PDB entry 1G20 | X-ray diffraction, 2.20 A resolution | chains A and E of the 8 polymer chains in the assembly

== Chain A ==
Name: Nitrogenase molybdenum-iron protein alpha chain
Source organism: Azotobacter vinelandii
Notes: EC 1.18.6.1
Reference sequence: P07328 (NIFD_AZOVI); aligned to UniProt positions 1-492 over residues 1-492 (the alignment contains insertions or deletions, so no single offset holds)
Chain sequence (492 residues; each row starts with the number of its first residue):
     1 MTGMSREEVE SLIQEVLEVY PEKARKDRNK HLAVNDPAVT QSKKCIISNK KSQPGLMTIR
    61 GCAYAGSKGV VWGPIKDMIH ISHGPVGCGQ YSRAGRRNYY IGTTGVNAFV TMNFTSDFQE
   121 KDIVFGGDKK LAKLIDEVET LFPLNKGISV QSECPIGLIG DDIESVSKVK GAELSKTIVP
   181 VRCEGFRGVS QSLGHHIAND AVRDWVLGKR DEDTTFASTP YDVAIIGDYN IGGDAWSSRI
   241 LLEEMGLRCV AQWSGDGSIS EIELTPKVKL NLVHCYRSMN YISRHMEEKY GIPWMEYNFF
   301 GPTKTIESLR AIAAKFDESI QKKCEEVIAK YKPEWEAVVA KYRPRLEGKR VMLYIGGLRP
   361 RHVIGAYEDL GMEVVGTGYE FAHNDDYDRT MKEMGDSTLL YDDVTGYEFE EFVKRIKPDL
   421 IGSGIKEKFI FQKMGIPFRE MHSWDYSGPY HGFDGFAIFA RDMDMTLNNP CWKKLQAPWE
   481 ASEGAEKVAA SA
Not modelled in the structure: 1-4, 481-492
UniProt features mapped onto this chain:
  - binding site ([8Fe-7S] cluster): C62, C88, C154
  - binding site ([7Fe-Mo-9S-C-homocitryl] cluster): C275, H442
Ion coordination: fe(8)-S(7) cluster Fe: C62, C88, C154 (shared with 4 residues of chain B); fe-mo-s cluster Fe near C275 (its only coordinating residue here)
Small-molecule neighbours:
  - fe-mo-s cluster (CFM): V70, R96, Q191, H195, Y229, I231, C275, R277, S278, I355, G356, G357, L358, R359, P360, E380, F381, H442
  - fe(8)-S(7) cluster (CLF): C62, Y64, P85, V86, G87, C88, Y91, E153, C154, G185
  - 3-hydroxy-3-carboxy-adipic acid (HCA): A65, G95, R96, Q191, G424, I425, K426, E440, H442

== Chain E ==
Name: Nitrogenase iron protein
Source organism: Azotobacter vinelandii
Notes: EC 1.18.6.1
Reference sequence: P00459 (NIFH1_AZOVI); residue numbers follow UniProt; this construct covers 1-126, 128-289
Chain sequence (289 residues; row label = number of the first residue in the row; note: 1 number in that range is skipped by the numbering (no residue carries it; nothing is unmodelled there); numbering starts at 0):
     0 MAMRQCAIYG KGGIGKSTTT QNLVAALAEM GKKVMIVGCD PKADSTRLIL HSKAQNTIME
    60 MAAEAGTVED LELEDVLKAG YGGVKCVESG GPEPGVGCAG RGVITAINFL EEEGAYEDDL
   120 DFVFYDV
   128 GDVVCGGFAM PIRENKAQEI YIVCSGEMMA MYAANNISKG IVKYANSGSV RLGGLICNSR
   188 NTDREDELII ALANKLGTQM IHFVPRDNVV QRAEIRRMTV IEYDPKAKQA DEYRALARKV
   248 VDNKLLVIPN PITMDELEEL LMEFGIMEVE DESIVGKTAE EV
Not modelled in the structure: 0-1, 50-54, 116-118, 190-191, 272-289
Ion coordination: 4Fe-4S cluster Fe: C97, C132 (shared with 2 residues of chain F)
Small-molecule neighbours: 4Fe-4S cluster (SF4): C97, A98, G99, V131, C132

== How chain A and chain E interact ==
Pairs across the interface (18):
  K51(A) with G65(E)
  G157(A) with R100(E), hydrogen bond (backbone-side chain); I103(E)
  L158(A) with I103(E)
  I159(A) with G133(E), hydrogen bond (backbone-backbone)
  G160(A) with I103(E); G133(E); R140(E), hydrogen bond (backbone-side chain)
  D161(A) with R140(E)
  D162(A) with R140(E), salt bridge
  E164(A) with R140(E), salt bridge
  S165(A) with S174(E)
  K168(A) with E141(E), salt bridge
  R182(A) with R140(E)
  E184(A) with R100(E), salt bridge
  F186(A) with R100(E)
  V189(A) with T66(E)
  L193(A) with E68(E)
Other interface residues (no listed pair), chain A (17 interface residues in all): K50, R187
Other interface residues (no listed pair), chain E (13 interface residues in all): D69, C97, G134, Y171

== Overview ==
Chain A and chain E form an interface of 17 and 13 residues respectively; the contacts include 3 hydrogen
bonds and 4 salt bridges. Polar pairs include D162(A)-R140(E), E164(A)-R140(E) and K168(A)-E141(E). Ligands of
chain A: 3-hydroxy-3-carboxy-adipic acid, fe-mo-s cluster and fe(8)-S(7) cluster.
Here chain A is Nitrogenase molybdenum-iron protein alpha chain and chain E is Nitrogenase iron protein, both
from Azotobacter vinelandii. Entry 1G20 (Mgatp-bound and nucleotide-free structures of a nitrogenase protein
complex between leu127del-Fe protein and the mofe protein) was determined by X-ray diffraction together with
1G21 from the same study.
